Entry 3RWJ (X-ray diffraction, 2.70 A resolution); this record covers chains A and C of the 3 polymer chains in the assembly.

Chain A:
Molecule: Major histocompatibility complex class I
Source organism: Macaca mulatta
Reference sequence: Q9GJ77 (Q9GJ77_MACMU); residues 1-276 here correspond to UniProt positions 24-299 (UniProt number = residue number + 23)
Chain sequence (276 residues; each row starts with the number of its first residue):
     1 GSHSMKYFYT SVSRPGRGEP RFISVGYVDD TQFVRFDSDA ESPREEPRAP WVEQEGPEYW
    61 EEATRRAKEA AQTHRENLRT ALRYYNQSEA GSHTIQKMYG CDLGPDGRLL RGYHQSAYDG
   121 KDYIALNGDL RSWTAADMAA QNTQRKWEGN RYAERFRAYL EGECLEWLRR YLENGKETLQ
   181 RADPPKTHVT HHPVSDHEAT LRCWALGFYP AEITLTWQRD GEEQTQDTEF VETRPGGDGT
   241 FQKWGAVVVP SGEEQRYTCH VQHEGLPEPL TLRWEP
Disulfide bonds: Cys101-Cys164, Cys203-Cys259

Chain C:
Molecule: Vif HW8 peptide from Virion infectivity factor
Reference sequence: Q89490 (Q89490_SIVCZ); residues 1-8 here correspond to UniProt positions 66-73 (UniProt number = residue number + 65)
Chain sequence (8 residues; numbered 1 to 8; the number before each row is that of its first residue):
     1 HLEVQGYW

Interface between chain A and chain C:
Residue-residue contacts (40; chain A residue first):
  Tyr7(A) - His1(C)
  Tyr9(A) - His1(C)  hydrogen bond
  Ser24(A) - His1(C)
  Glu45(A) - His1(C)  salt bridge
  Ala63(A) - His1(C)
  Arg65(A) - Glu3(C)  salt bridge
  Arg66(A) - His1(C)
  Arg66(A) - Glu3(C)  salt bridge
  Glu69(A) - Gln5(C)
  Ala70(A) - Gln5(C)
  Thr73(A) - Gln5(C)  hydrogen bond
  Thr73(A) - Gly6(C)
  Thr73(A) - Tyr7(C)
  Glu76(A) - Tyr7(C)
  Asn77(A) - Gly6(C)  hydrogen bond (side chain-backbone)
  Asn77(A) - Tyr7(C)
  Asn77(A) - Trp8(C)  hydrogen bond (side chain-backbone)
  Thr80(A) - Trp8(C)
  Ala81(A) - Trp8(C)  hydrophobic
  Tyr84(A) - Trp8(C)  hydrogen bond (side chain-backbone)
  Ile95(A) - Trp8(C)  hydrophobic
  Tyr99(A) - His1(C)
  Tyr99(A) - Leu2(C)  hydrogen bond (side chain-backbone)
  Ser116(A) - Trp8(C)
  Tyr118(A) - Trp8(C)  hydrophobic
  Tyr123(A) - Trp8(C)  hydrophobic
  Thr143(A) - Trp8(C)  hydrogen bond (side chain-backbone)
  Lys146(A) - Tyr7(C)
  Lys146(A) - Trp8(C)  hydrogen bond (side chain-backbone)
  Trp147(A) - Gly6(C)
  Trp147(A) - Tyr7(C)  hydrogen bond (side chain-backbone)
  Trp147(A) - Trp8(C)
  Tyr152(A) - Leu2(C)
  Tyr152(A) - Val4(C)  hydrophobic
  Tyr152(A) - Gln5(C)
  Tyr152(A) - Gly6(C)  hydrogen bond (side chain-backbone)
  Arg155(A) - Val4(C)
  Phe156(A) - Leu2(C)  hydrophobic
  Tyr159(A) - His1(C)
  Tyr159(A) - Leu2(C)  hydrophobic
Also at the interface, not in a pair above, chain A (35 interface residues in all): Glu62, Ala67, Gln72, Lys97, His114, Ala117, Asn142, Glu163

Overview:
The interface between chain A and chain C involves 35 residues on one side and 8 on the other, with 10
hydrogen bonds and 3 salt bridges. Polar contacts include Glu45(A)-His1(C), Arg65(A)-Glu3(C) and
Arg66(A)-Glu3(C).
Here chain A is Major histocompatibility complex class I (Macaca mulatta) and chain C is Vif HW8 peptide from
Virion infectivity factor. Entry 3RWJ (Rhesus macaque MHC class I molecule Mamu-B*17-HW8) was determined by
X-ray diffraction together with 3RWC, 3RWD, 3RWE, 3RWF, 3RWG, 3RWH and 3RWI from the same study.
